PDB entry 8UFX | X-ray diffraction, 1.21 A resolution | chain A

# Chain A
Name: Carbonic anhydrase 2
From: Homo sapiens
Notes: EC 4.2.1.1
UniProt: P00918 (CAH2_HUMAN); the author numbering skips numbers that UniProt does not, so the offset changes along the chain: 1-125 = UniProt 1-125; 127-261 = UniProt 126-260
Chain sequence (260 residues; row label = number of the first residue in the row; note: 1 number in that range is skipped by the numbering (no residue carries it; nothing is unmodelled there)):
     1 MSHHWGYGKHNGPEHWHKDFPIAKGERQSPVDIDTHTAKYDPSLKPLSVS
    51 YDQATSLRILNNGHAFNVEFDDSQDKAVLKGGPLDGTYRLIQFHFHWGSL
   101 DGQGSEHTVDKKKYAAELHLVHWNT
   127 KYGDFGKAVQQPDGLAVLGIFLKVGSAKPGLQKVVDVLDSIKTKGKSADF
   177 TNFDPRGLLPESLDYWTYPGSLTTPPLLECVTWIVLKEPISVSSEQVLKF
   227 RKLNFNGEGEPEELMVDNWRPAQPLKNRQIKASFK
Disordered / not traced: 1-2
Swiss-Prot annotation at these positions:
  - active site: His64 (Proton donor/acceptor)
  - binding site (Zn(2+)): His94, His96, His119
  - binding site (substrate): Thr199, Thr200
  - site: Tyr7 (Fine-tunes the proton-transfer properties of H-64), Asn62 (Fine-tunes the proton-transfer properties of H-64), Asn67 (Fine-tunes the proton-transfer properties of H-64), Gln92 (Involved in the binding of some activators, including histamine and L-histidine)
  - modified residue: Ser2 (N-acetylserine), Ser166 (Phosphoserine), Ser173 (Phosphoserine)
Bound ions: Zn2+: His94, His96, His119 (together with WJN)
Ligand contacts: WJN (4-{[4-(trifluoromethyl)phenyl]carbamamido}benzene-1-sulfonamide): Ile91, Gln92, His94, His96, Glu106, His119, Val121, Phe131, Val143, Ser197, Leu198, Thr199, Thr200, Trp209
What the authors report for this chain:
  - binding site for WJN: Phe131

# Summary
Bound to chain A: compound WJN. His94, His96 and His119 form the Zn2+ site. From UniProt: active-site residue
His64, 3 Zn2+-binding residues and substrate-binding residues Thr199 and Thr200. From the paper: a binding
site for WJN at Phe131.
Chain A is Carbonic anhydrase 2 (Homo sapiens); the structure, CAII with SLC compound, was determined by X-ray
diffraction together with 8UFW from the same study.
